Entry 1YMK (X-ray diffraction, 1.70 A resolution); this record covers chain A.

== Chain A ==
Name: M-phase inducer phosphatase 2
Source organism: Homo sapiens
Notes: EC 3.1.3.48; fragment: catalytic domain
Reference sequence: P30305 (MPIP2_HUMAN); residues 377-550 here correspond to UniProt positions 391-564 (UniProt number = residue number + 14)
Amino-acid sequence (175 residues; row label = number of the first residue in the row):
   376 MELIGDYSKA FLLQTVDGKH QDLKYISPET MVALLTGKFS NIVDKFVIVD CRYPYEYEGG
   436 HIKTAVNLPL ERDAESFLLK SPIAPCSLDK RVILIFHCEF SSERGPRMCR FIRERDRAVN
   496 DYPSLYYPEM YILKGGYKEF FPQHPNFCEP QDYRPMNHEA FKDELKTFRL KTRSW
Not modelled in the structure: 461-464
Construct notes: initiating methionine (376)
Swiss-Prot annotation at these positions:
  - active site: C473
  - modified residue (Phosphoserine): S456, S549

== Summary ==
Curated annotation (UniProt) lists active-site residue C473.
Chain A is M-phase inducer phosphatase 2 (Homo sapiens); the structure, Crystal Structure of the CDC25B
phosphatase catalytic domain in the apo form, was determined by X-ray diffraction together with 1YM9, 1YMD,
1YML and 1YS0 from the same study.
